Entry 8SXG (electron microscopy, 4.14 A resolution (low resolution: residue-level contacts below are approximate; hydrogen-bond / salt-bridge calls are withheld)); this record covers chains B and E of the 5 polymer chains in the assembly.

== Chain B (and E) ==
Protein: Probable carboxyl-terminal protease
From: Pseudomonas aeruginosa
Notes: chain E of this document is another copy of the same molecule, construct and numbering; everything in this record applies to it too
Reference sequence: Q9HU50 (Q9HU50_PSEAE); numbering as in UniProt (aligned over 38-436)
Chain sequence (403 residues; each row starts with the number of its first residue):
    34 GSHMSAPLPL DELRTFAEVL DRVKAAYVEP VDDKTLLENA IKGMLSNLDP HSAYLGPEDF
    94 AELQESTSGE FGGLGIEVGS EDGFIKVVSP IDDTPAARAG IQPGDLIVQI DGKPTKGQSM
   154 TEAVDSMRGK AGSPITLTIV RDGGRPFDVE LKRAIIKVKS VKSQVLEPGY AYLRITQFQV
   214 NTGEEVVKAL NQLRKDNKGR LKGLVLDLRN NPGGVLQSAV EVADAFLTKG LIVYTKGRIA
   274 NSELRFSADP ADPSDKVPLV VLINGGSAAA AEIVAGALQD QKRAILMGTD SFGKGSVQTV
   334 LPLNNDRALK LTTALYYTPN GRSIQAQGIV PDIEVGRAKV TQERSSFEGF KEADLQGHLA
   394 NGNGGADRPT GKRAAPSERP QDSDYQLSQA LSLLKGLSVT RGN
Unresolved in the structure: 34-37, 374-409 (chain E: 34-192, 269-276, 328-347)
Sequence notes: expression tag (34-37); engineered mutation Ala302 (Ser in Q9HU50)
From the paper describing this entry:
  - mutagenesis - L46A, A50V: unchanged catalytic activity on PA1198
  - mutagenesis - L46K, A50K: abolished catalytic activity on PA1198
  - catalytic residues: Lys327
  - catalytic residues: His84 (proposed by the authors, not directly observed)
  - mutagenesis - S302A, K327A: abolished catalytic activity
  - mutagenesis - H84A, Q331A: decreased catalytic activity
  - mutagenesis - G246M, F325A: decreased catalytic activity on PA1198
  - mutagenesis - S302A (0.76 +/- 0.16 uM): unchanged binding to TPR repeat-containing protein PA4667
  - catalytic residues: Gln331 (citing earlier work)

== Interface between chain B and chain E ==
Pairs across the interface (12):
  Tyr60(B) with Leu392(E)
  Val141(B) with Phe383(E)
  Gln142(B) with Phe383(E)
  Gly145(B) with Asp387(E)
  Lys146(B) with Asp387(E); Gln389(E)
  Pro147(B) with Phe383(E); Asp387(E); Leu388(E)
  Thr169(B) with Lys405(E)
  Pro179(B) with Ser379(E)
  Asp181(B) with Ser379(E)
Other interface residues (no listed pair), chain B (13 interface residues in all): Val61, Thr171, Phe180, Glu183
Other interface residues (no listed pair), chain E (9 interface residues in all): Phe380, Arg406

== Overview ==
The interface between chain B and chain E involves 13 residues on one side and 9 on the other. The paper
reports catalytic residues Lys327(B), His84(B) and Gln331(B); L46K and A50K of chain B abolish catalytic
activity on PA1198; 10 substitutions were tested in all.
Chain B and chain E are both Probable carboxyl-terminal protease (Pseudomonas aeruginosa); the structure, The
C-terminal protease CtpA-LbcA complex of pseudomonas aeruginosa with the TPR at the low position, was
determined by electron microscopy together with 8SXE, 8SXF and 8SXH from the same study.
